Entry 8VJ6 (electron microscopy, 3.50 A resolution); this record covers chains B and D of the 4 polymer chains in the assembly.

== Chain B (and D) ==
Protein: Isoform Flip of Glutamate receptor 2
From: Rattus norvegicus
Notes: chain D of this document is another copy of the same molecule, construct and numbering; everything in this record applies to it too
UniProt: P19491 (GRIA2_RAT), isoform P19491-2; aligned to UniProt positions 25-819 over residues 10-819 (the alignment contains insertions or deletions, so no single offset holds)
Amino-acid sequence (797 residues; row label = number of the first residue in the row; note: 495 numbers in that range are skipped by the numbering (no residue carries them; nothing is unmodelled there)):
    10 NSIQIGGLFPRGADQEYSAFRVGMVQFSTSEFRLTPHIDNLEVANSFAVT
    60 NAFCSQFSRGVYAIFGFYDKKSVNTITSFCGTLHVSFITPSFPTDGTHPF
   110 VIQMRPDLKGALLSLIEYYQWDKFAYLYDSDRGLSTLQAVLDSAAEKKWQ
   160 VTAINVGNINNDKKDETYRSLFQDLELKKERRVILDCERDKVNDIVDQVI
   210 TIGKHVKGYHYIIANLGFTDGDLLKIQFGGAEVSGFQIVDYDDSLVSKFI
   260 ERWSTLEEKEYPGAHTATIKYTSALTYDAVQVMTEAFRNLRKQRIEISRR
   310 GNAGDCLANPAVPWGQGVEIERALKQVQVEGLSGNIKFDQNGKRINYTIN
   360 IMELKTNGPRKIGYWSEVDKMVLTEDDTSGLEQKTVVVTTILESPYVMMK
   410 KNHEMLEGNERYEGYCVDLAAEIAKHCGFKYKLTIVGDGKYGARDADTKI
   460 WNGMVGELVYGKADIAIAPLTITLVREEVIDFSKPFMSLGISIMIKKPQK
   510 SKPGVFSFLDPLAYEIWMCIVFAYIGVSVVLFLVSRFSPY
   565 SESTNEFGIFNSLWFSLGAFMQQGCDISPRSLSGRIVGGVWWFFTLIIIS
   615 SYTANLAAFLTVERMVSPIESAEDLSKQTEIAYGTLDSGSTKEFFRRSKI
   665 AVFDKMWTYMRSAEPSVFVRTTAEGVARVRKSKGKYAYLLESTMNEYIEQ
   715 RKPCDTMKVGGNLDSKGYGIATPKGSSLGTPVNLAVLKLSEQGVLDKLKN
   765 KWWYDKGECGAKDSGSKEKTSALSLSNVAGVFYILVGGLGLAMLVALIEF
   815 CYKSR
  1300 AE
Unresolved in the structure: 1300
Disulfides: Cys-63/Cys-315, Cys-718/Cys-773
Differences from the reference sequence: conflict Glu-241 (Asn256 in P19491), Leu-382 (Val397 in P19491), Glu-384 (Gly405 in P19491), Asp-385 (Asn406 in P19491), Gln-392 (Asn413 in P19491)
Small-molecule neighbours:
  - A1AB5 (4-[(5S,8R)-8-methyl-6,7,8,9-tetrahydro-2H,5H-[1,3]dioxolo[4,5-h][2,3]benzodiazepin-5-yl]aniline), molecule 1: Lys-509, Ser-510, Lys-511, Pro-512, Ser-516, Phe-517, Asp-519, Pro-520, Tyr-616, Asn-619, Leu-620, Phe-623, Leu-624, Leu-787, Asn-791, Val-792
  - A1AB5, molecule 2: Thr-784, Ser-785, Ala-786
Curated features (UniProtKB/Swiss-Prot):
  - glycosylation: Asn-355 (N-linked (GlcNAc...) asparagine)
Reported in the primary citation:
  - binding site for A1AB5: Ser-516, Pro-520, Ser-615, Tyr-616, Asn-619, Phe-623, Asn-791
  - mutagenesis - L483Y: increased stability (from molecular simulation)

== Chain B / chain D interface ==
Pairs across the interface (20):
  Arg-178(B) with Phe-237(D)
  Ile-209(B) with Ile-209(D), hydrophobic; His-214(D), hydrogen bond (backbone-side chain)
  Thr-210(B) with His-214(D); Phe-237(D); Gly-238(D)
  Ile-211(B) with Phe-237(D); Gly-238(D)
  Gly-212(B) with His-214(D); Val-215(D)
  His-214(B) with Ile-209(D), hydrogen bond (side chain-backbone); Thr-210(D); Gly-212(D); His-214(D)
  Val-215(B) with Gly-212(D); Val-215(D), hydrophobic
  Phe-237(B) with Arg-178(D); Thr-210(D); Ile-211(D)
  Gly-238(B) with Thr-210(D)
Also at the interface, not in a pair above, chain B (10 interface residues in all): Lys-234
Also at the interface, not in a pair above, chain D (10 interface residues in all): Lys-234

== Overview ==
The chain B/chain D interface involves 10 residues from each chain, with 2 hydrogen bonds. The hydrogen-bonded
pair is Ile-209(B)/His-214(D). Chain B binds compound A1AB5. The paper reports a binding site for A1AB5 at
Ser-516(B), Pro-520(B) and Ser-615(B) among others; L483Y of chain B increases stability.
Both chains are Isoform Flip of Glutamate receptor 2 (Rattus norvegicus). Entry 8VJ6 (GluA2 bound to
GYKI-52466 and Glutamate, Inhibited State 1) was determined by electron microscopy together with 8VJ7 from the
same study.
